9EAB - chains C and D of the 4 polymer chains in the assembly; structure by electron microscopy, 3.39 A resolution.

# Chain C
Name: Capsid protein VP2
Organism: Seneca Valley virus USA/SSV-001
UniProt: Q155Z9 (POLG_SVV1); residues 13-279 here correspond to UniProt positions 163-429 (UniProt number = residue number + 150)
Sequence (267 residues; numbered 13 to 279; the number before each row is that of its first residue):
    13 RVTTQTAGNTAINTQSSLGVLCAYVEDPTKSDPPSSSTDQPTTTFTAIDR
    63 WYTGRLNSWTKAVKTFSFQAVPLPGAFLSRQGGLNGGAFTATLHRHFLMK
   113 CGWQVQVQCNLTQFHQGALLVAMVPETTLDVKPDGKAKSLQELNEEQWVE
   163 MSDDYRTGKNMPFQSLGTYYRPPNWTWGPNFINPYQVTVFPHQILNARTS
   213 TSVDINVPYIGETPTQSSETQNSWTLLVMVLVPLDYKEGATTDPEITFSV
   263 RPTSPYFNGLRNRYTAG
UniProt features mapped onto this chain:
  - region: D166 to W187 (Interaction with host receptor ANTXR1)
What the authors report for this chain:
  - conformationally variable residues (order/disorder transition): R13 to G20

# Chain D
Name: Capsid protein VP4
Organism: Seneca Valley virus USA/SSV-001
UniProt: Q155Z9 (POLG_SVV1); the author numbering skips numbers that UniProt does not, so the offset changes along the chain: 14-38 = UniProt 93-117; 40-72 = UniProt 118-150
Sequence (58 residues; numbered 14 to 72; 1 number in that range is skipped by the numbering (no residue carries it; nothing is unmodelled there); the number before each row is that of its first residue):
    14 RGNNGNMTFNYYANTYQNSVDFSTS
    40 SSASGAGPGNSRGGLAGLLTNFSGILNPLGYLK
Unresolved in the structure: 40-62
UniProt features mapped onto this chain:
  - site: K72 (Cleavage)
What the authors report for this chain:
  - conformationally variable residues (order/disorder transition): G63 to K72

# Interface between chain C and chain D
Pairs across the interface - 12 pairs, chain C then chain D:
  G31(C) - K72(D)
  V32(C) - Y70(D)
  V32(C) - L71(D)
  V32(C) - K72(D)  hydrogen bond (backbone-backbone)
  L33(C) - Y70(D)
  C34(C) - Y70(D)  hydrogen bond (backbone-backbone)
  C34(C) - K72(D)  hydrogen bond
  A35(C) - L68(D)
  A35(C) - G69(D)
  A35(C) - Y70(D)
  Y36(C) - L68(D)
  E38(C) - K72(D)  salt bridge
Other interface residues (no listed pair), chain C (10 interface residues in all): L30, D39, P40
Other interface residues (no listed pair), chain D (6 interface residues in all): P67

# Summary
10 residues of chain C and 6 residues of chain D are in contact; the contacts include 3 hydrogen bonds and 1
salt bridge. Among the polar pairs are E38(C)-K72(D), C34(C)-K72(D) and V32(C)-K72(D). From the paper:
conformational variability at R13(C) and G63(D).
Chain C is Capsid protein VP2 and chain D is Capsid protein VP4, both from Seneca Valley virus USA/SSV-001;
the structure, Seneca valley virus Altered particle at physiological condition (A-particle[P]), was determined
by electron microscopy (same publication as 9EAA, 9EAC and 9EAD).
